Entry 5T4O (electron microscopy, 6.90 A resolution (low resolution: residue-level contacts below are approximate; hydrogen-bond / salt-bridge calls are withheld)); this record covers chains J and K of the 22 polymer chains in the assembly.

Chain J:
Name: ATP synthase subunit b
From: Escherichia coli
UniProt: P0ABA2 (ATPF_ECO57); residues 2-156 here = UniProt positions 2-156
Amino-acid sequence (155 residues; numbered 2 to 156; the number before each row is that of its first residue):
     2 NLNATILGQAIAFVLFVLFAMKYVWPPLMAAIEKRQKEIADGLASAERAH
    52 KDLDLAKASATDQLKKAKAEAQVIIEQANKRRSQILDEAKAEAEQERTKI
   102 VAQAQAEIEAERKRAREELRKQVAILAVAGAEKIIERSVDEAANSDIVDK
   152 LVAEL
Differences from the reference sequence: conflict A21 (Cys in P0ABA2)

Chain K:
Name: ATP synthase subunit a
From: Escherichia coli
UniProt: B7L888 (ATP6_ECO55); numbering as in UniProt (aligned over 1-271)
Amino-acid sequence (271 residues; each row starts with the number of its first residue):
     1 MASENMTPQDYIGHHLNNLQLDLRTFSLVDPQNPPATFWTINIDSMFFSV
    51 VLGLLFLVLFRSVAKKATSGVPGKFQTAIELVIGFVNGSVKDMYHGKSKL
   101 IAPLALTIFVWVFLMNLMDLLPIDLLPYIAEHVLGLPALRVVPSADVNVT
   151 LSMALGVFILILFYSIKMKGIGGFTKELTLQPFNHWAFIPVNLILEGVSL
   201 LSKPVSLGLRLFGNMYAGELIFILIAGLLPWWSQWILNVPWAIFHILIIT
   251 LQAFIFMVLTIVYLSMASEEH
Not modelled in the structure: 1-45, 128-139, 269-271

Interface between chain J and chain K:
Contacting residue pairs (7; chain J residue first):
  N2(J) - P230(K)
  L3(J) - P230(K)
  N4(J) - W232(K)
  A5(J) - W232(K)
  T6(J) - W232(K)
  Q10(J) - P127(K)
  I33(J) - T77(K)
Also at the interface, not in a pair above, chain K (6 interface residues in all): L81, W231

Summary:
7 residues of chain J and 6 residues of chain K are in contact.
Here chain J is ATP synthase subunit b and chain K is ATP synthase subunit a, both from Escherichia coli.
Entry 5T4O (Autoinhibited E. coli ATP synthase state 1) was determined by electron microscopy, deposited
together with 5T4Q and 5T4P.
